PDB entry 6RDA | electron microscopy, 3.04 A resolution | chains 3 and M of the 13 polymer chains in the assembly

== Chain 3 ==
Molecule: Mitochondrial F1F0 ATP synthase associated 32 kDa protein
Source organism: Polytomella sp. Pringsheim 198.80
UniProtKB: K0J903 (K0J903_9CHLO); numbering as in UniProt (aligned over 1-325)
Sequence (325 residues; row label = number of the first residue in the row):
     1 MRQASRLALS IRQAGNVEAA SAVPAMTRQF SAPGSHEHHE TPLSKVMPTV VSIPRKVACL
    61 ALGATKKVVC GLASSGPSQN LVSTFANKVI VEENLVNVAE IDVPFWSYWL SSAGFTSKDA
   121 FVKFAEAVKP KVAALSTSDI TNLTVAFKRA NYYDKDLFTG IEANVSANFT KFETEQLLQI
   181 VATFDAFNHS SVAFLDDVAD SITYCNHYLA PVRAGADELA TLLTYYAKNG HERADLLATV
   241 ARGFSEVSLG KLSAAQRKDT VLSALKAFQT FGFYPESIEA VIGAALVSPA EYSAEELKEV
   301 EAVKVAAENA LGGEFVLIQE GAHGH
Unresolved in the structure: 1-76, 322-325

== Chain M ==
Molecule: Mitochondrial ATP synthase subunit 6
Source organism: Polytomella sp. Pringsheim 198.80
UniProtKB: H8PGG3 (H8PGG3_9CHLO); residue numbers follow UniProt; this construct covers 1-327
Sequence (327 residues; each row starts with the number of its first residue):
     1 MSVLSSVSMG SRIGSSLLGR SSAYLAQCGF STRSNLNGSI DTSSSVFQAL SSDNENKPAA
    61 SPLNVKLPGM SCSSILLPKT SRIAVPFGNQ TMAMSSVRDV KTGSLPTNFL TGVYRFWRSQ
   121 NPAEKPHDPV NDRLLPAVVD ASDKRASIGT WATTFFCTII SCNLLGLMPF NEAPTSGLGF
   181 ATGLGVSVWA TATILGLSKT GFKFPGHFIP GGTPWPMAFI FVPLETISYT FRAVSLGVRL
   241 WVNMLAGHTL LHILTGMALA LPFSLGFFSM VPATFGVCCL LSALVGLEYL VAVLQSGVFS
   301 ILSTVYVGEF NHDKFIGPAA KIVKKIH
Unresolved in the structure: 1-94, 206-218, 325-327
Metal / ion sites: Zn2+: His248, His252
From the paper describing this entry:
  - catalytic residues: His248, Glu288 (proposed by the authors, not directly observed)

== Chain 3 / chain M interface ==
Contacting residue pairs (45):
  Tyr208(3) - Leu135(M)  hydrophobic
  Leu209(3) - Leu135(M)  hydrophobic
  Leu209(3) - Val139(M)  hydrophobic
  Val212(3) - Pro136(M)  hydrophobic
  Val212(3) - Val139(M)  hydrophobic
  Arg213(3) - Val139(M)
  Arg213(3) - Asp143(M)  salt bridge
  Arg242(3) - Asp132(M)  salt bridge
  Arg242(3) - Pro136(M)
  Ser245(3) - Arg133(M)
  Ser245(3) - Pro136(M)
  Glu246(3) - Arg133(M)  salt bridge
  Glu246(3) - Ile316(M)
  Glu246(3) - Gly317(M)
  Glu246(3) - Pro318(M)
  Glu246(3) - Ala319(M)  hydrogen bond (side chain-backbone)
  Glu246(3) - Ala320(M)
  Val247(3) - Pro136(M)
  Val247(3) - Asp140(M)
  Val247(3) - Ile316(M)  hydrophobic
  Glu276(3) - Asn131(M)  hydrogen bond
  Glu276(3) - Arg133(M)
  Glu279(3) - Arg133(M)  salt bridge
  Glu279(3) - Ala320(M)
  Glu279(3) - Lys321(M)  salt bridge
  Glu279(3) - Ile322(M)  hydrogen bond (side chain-backbone)
  Ala280(3) - Arg133(M)
  Gly283(3) - Ala320(M)
  Leu311(3) - Ile322(M)  hydrophobic
  Gly312(3) - Lys324(M)
  Gly313(3) - Ile322(M)
  Gly313(3) - Val323(M)
  Gly313(3) - Lys324(M)
  Glu314(3) - Lys321(M)
  Glu314(3) - Ile322(M)
  Glu314(3) - Val323(M)  hydrogen bond (backbone-backbone)
  Phe315(3) - Ala320(M)  hydrophobic
  Phe315(3) - Lys321(M)
  Phe315(3) - Ile322(M)  hydrophobic
  Val316(3) - Ala320(M)
  Val316(3) - Lys321(M)  hydrogen bond (backbone-backbone)
  Val316(3) - Val323(M)  hydrophobic
  Leu317(3) - Ala319(M)
  Ile318(3) - Pro318(M)
  Ile318(3) - Ala319(M)  hydrogen bond (backbone-backbone)
Interface residues without a listed pair, chain 3 (25 interface residues in all): Phe244, Lys251, Ser277, Ala307, Glu308
Interface residues without a listed pair, chain M (18 interface residues in all): Ala137

== Overview ==
The interface between chain 3 and chain M involves 25 residues on one side and 18 on the other, with 6
hydrogen bonds and 5 salt bridges. Polar pairs include Arg213(3)-Asp143(M), Arg242(3)-Asp132(M) and
Glu246(3)-Arg133(M). The Zn2+ site is built by His248(M) and His252(M). The paper reports catalytic residues
His248(M) and Glu288(M).
Here chain 3 is Mitochondrial F1F0 ATP synthase associated 32 kDa protein and chain M is Mitochondrial ATP
synthase subunit 6, both from Polytomella sp. Pringsheim 198.80. Entry 6RDA (CryoEM structure of Polytomella
F-ATP synthase, Primary rotary state 1, monomer-masked refinement) was determined by electron microscopy (same
publication as 6RD4, 6RD5, 6RD6, 6RD7, 6RD8, 6RD9 and 46 further entries).
